Entry 4O2G (X-ray diffraction, 2.70 A resolution); this record covers chain A.

# Chain A
Protein: Neuroglobin
Source organism: Mus musculus
Reference sequence: Q9ER97 (NGB_MOUSE); residue numbers follow UniProt; this construct covers 1-151
Amino-acid sequence (154 residues; each row starts with the number of its first residue; numbers below 1 keep their minus sign (Gly-2 is residue -2)):
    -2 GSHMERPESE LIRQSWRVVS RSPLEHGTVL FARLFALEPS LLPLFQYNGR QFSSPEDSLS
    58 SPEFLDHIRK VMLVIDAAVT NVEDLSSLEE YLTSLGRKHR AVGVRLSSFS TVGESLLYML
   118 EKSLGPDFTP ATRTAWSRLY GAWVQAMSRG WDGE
Not modelled in the structure: -2 to 2, 149-151
Differences from the reference sequence: expression tag (-2 to 0); engineered mutation Ser55 (Cys in Q9ER97), Ser120 (Cys in Q9ER97), Trp140 (Val in Q9ER97)
Metal / ion sites: heme Fe: His96 (together with carbon monoxide)
Small-molecule neighbours:
  - carbon monoxide (CMO): Phe28, Phe42, His64, Val68, His96
  - heme (HEM): Leu38, Leu41, Phe42, Tyr44, His64, Lys67, Val68, Val71, Tyr88, Leu92, Lys95, His96, Val99, Val101, Arg102, Ser105, Phe106, Val109, Tyr137, Trp140, Met144

# In short
Ligands of chain A: heme and carbon monoxide.
Chain A is Neuroglobin (Mus musculus); the structure, Crystal structure of carbomonoxy murine neuroglobin
mutant V140W, was determined by X-ray diffraction together with 4MU5, 4NZI, 4O1T and 4O35 from the same study.
